Entry 9DQY (electron microscopy, 2.80 A resolution); this record covers chains A and I of the 9 polymer chains in the assembly.

== Chain A ==
Protein: Spike glycoprotein E1
From: Western equine encephalitis virus
Reference sequence: P13897 (POLS_WEEV); residues 1-434 here correspond to UniProt positions 798-1231 (UniProt number = residue number + 797)
Chain sequence (434 residues; row label = number of the first residue in the row):
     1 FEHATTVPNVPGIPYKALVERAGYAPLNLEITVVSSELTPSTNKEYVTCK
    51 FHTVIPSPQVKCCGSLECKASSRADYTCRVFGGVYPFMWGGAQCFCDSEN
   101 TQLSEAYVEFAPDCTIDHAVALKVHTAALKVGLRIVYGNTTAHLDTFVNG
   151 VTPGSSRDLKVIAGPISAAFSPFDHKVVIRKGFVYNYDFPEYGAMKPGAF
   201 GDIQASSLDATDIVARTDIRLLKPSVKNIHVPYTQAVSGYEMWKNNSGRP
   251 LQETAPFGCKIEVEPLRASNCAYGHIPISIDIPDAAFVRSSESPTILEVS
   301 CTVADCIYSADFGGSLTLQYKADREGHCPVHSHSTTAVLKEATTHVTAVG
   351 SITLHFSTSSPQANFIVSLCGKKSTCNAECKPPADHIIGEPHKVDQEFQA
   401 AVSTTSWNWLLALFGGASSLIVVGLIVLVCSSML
Disulfide bonds: Cys49-Cys114, Cys62-Cys94, Cys63-Cys96, Cys68-Cys78, Cys259-Cys271, Cys301-Cys376, Cys306-Cys380, Cys328-Cys370
Glycans and other covalent adducts: N-acetylglucosamine (NAG) linked to Asn139, Asn245
Sequence notes: conflict Lys50 (Arg847 in P13897), Arg73 (Lys870 in P13897), Phe183 (Leu980 in P13897), Ser374 (Thr1171 in P13897), Thr404 (Lys1201 in P13897)
Curated features (UniProtKB/Swiss-Prot):
  - region: Val84 to Thr101 (E1 fusion peptide loop)
  - glycosylation (N-linked (GlcNAc...) asparagine): Asn139, Asn245, Asn270

== Chain I ==
Protein: Cadherin domain-containing protein
From: Passer domesticus
Reference sequence: A0A8D2M0X8 (A0A8D2M0X8_ZONAL); residues 1-103 here correspond to UniProt positions 19-121 (UniProt number = residue number + 18)
Chain sequence (103 residues; each row starts with the number of its first residue):
     1 QLHYTVQEEQEHGTFVGNIAEDLGLDITKLSARRFQTAPNSRSPYLELNL
    51 ETGVLYVNEKIDREQICKQSPSCLLHLEVFLENPLELFRVEIEVLDINDN
   101 PPS
Unresolved in the structure: 68-72, 97-103
Disulfide bonds: Cys67-Cys73

== Interface between chain A and chain I ==
Contacting residue pairs (13; chain A residue first):
  Tyr85(A) with Asp22(I)
  Phe87(A) with Gln1(I); Leu2(I), hydrophobic
  Trp89(A) with Gln1(I); His3(I), hydrogen bond; Leu74(I), hydrophobic
  Gly90(A) with His3(I), hydrogen bond (backbone-side chain)
  Lys227(A) with Gln1(I), hydrogen bond (backbone-side chain); Leu2(I); Leu23(I); Phe88(I); Arg89(I)
  Asn228(A) with Gln1(I), hydrogen bond
Interface residues without a listed pair, chain I (9 interface residues in all): Glu91

== In short ==
6 residues of chain A and 9 residues of chain I are in contact; the contacts include 4 hydrogen bonds. Among
the polar pairs are Trp89(A)-His3(I), Gly90(A)-His3(I) and Lys227(A)-Gln1(I). N-acetylglucosamine is
covalently linked to Asn139(A) and Asn245(A).
Chain A is Spike glycoprotein E1 (Western equine encephalitis virus) and chain I is Cadherin domain-containing
protein (Passer domesticus); the structure, Structure of western equine encephalitis virus Imperial 181 VLP in
complex with house sparrow PCDH10 EC1, was determined by electron microscopy.
